Entry 1KHE (X-ray diffraction, 2.40 A resolution); this record covers chain A.

== Chain A ==
Name: Phosphoenolpyruvate Carboxykinase, cytosolic (GTP)
Source organism: Homo sapiens
Notes: EC 4.1.1.32
UniProtKB: P35558 (PPCKC_HUMAN); residues 1-622 here = UniProt positions 1-622
Sequence (625 residues; each row starts with the number of its first residue; numbers below 1 keep their minus sign (Gly-2 is residue -2)):
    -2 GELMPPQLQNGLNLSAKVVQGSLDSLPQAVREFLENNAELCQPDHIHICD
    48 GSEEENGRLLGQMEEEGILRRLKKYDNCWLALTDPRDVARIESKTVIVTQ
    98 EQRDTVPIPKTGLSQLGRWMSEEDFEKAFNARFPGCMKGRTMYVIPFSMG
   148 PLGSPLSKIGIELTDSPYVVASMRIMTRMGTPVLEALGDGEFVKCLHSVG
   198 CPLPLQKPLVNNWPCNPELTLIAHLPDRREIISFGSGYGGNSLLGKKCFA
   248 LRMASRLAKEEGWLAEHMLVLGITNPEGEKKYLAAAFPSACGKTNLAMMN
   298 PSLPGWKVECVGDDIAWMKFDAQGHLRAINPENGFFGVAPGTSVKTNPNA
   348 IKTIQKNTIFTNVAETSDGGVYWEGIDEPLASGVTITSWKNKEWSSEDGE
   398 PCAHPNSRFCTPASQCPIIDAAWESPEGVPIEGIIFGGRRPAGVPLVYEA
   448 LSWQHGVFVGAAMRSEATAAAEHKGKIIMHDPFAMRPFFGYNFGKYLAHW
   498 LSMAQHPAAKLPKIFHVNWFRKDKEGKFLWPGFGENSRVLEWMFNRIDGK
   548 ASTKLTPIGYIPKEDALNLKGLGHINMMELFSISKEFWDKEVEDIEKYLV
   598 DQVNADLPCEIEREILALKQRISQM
Unresolved in the structure: -2 to 9, 465-472, 547-548
Differences from the reference sequence: cloning artifact (-2 to 0); modified residue (1, 60, 117, 134, 139, 146, 170, 173, 176, 250, 265, 295-296, 315, 460, 476, 482, 500, 540, 574-575, 622); variant Val267 (Ile in P35558), Asp586 (Glu in P35558), Val597 (Glu in P35558)
Modified positions: Mse1 (selenomethionine); Mse60, Mse117, Mse134, Mse139, Mse146, Mse170, Mse173, Mse176, Mse250, Mse265, Mse295, Mse296, Mse315, Mse460, Mse476, Mse482, Mse500, Mse540, Mse574, Mse575, Mse622 (selenomethionine; parent Met)
Swiss-Prot annotation at these positions:
  - region: Gly457 to Gly487 (Omega-loop)
  - active site: Cys288
  - binding site (substrate): Arg87, Tyr235 to Gly237, Ser286, Asn403 to Arg405
  - binding site (Mn(2+)): Lys244, His264, Asp311
  - binding site (GTP): Ala287 to Asn292, Arg405, Arg436, Phe530 to Asn533
  - modified residue: Ser19 (Phosphoserine), Lys70 (N6-acetyllysine), Lys71 (N6-acetyllysine), Ser90 (Phosphoserine), Lys91 (N6-acetyllysine), Ser118 (Phosphoserine), Thr178 (Phosphothreonine), Ser286 (Phosphoserine), Lys473 (N6-acetyllysine), Lys521 (N6-acetyllysine), Lys524 (N6-acetyllysine), Lys594 (N6-acetyllysine)
  - natural variant: Ile45 (I45T: In PCKDC), Leu184 (V184L: this construct carries the variant), Val267 (I267V: this construct carries the variant), Gly309 (G309R: In PCKDC; uncertain significance), Gly440 to Leu443 (deletion: In PCKDC), Asp586 (E586D: this construct carries the variant)
  - mutagenesis: Lys70 (K70R: Abolishes acetylation and increases protein stability; when associated with R-71 and R-594), Lys71 (K71R: Abolishes acetylation and increases protein stability; when associated with R-70 and R-594), Ser90 (S90A: Abolished phosphorylation by AKT1, interaction with INSIG proteins (INSIG1 and INSIG2) and ability to regulate lipogenesis ...), Cys288 (C288S: Abolished both phosphoenolpyruvate carboxykinase and protein kinase activities), Lys594 (K594R: Abolishes acetylation and increases protein stability; when associated with R-70 and R-71)

== In short ==
Curated annotation (UniProt) lists active-site residue Cys288, 8 substrate-binding residues, 3 Mn2+-binding
residues and 12 GTP-binding residues.
Chain A is Phosphoenolpyruvate Carboxykinase, cytosolic (GTP) (Homo sapiens); the structure, PEPCK complex
with nonhydrolyzable GTP analog, MAD data, was determined by X-ray diffraction (same publication as 1KHF and
1KHG).
